PDB entry 3CVD | X-ray diffraction, 1.50 A resolution | chain A

Chain A:
Protein: Plastocyanin
Organism: Phormidium laminosum
UniProtKB: Q51883 (PLAS_PHOLA); residues 1-105 here correspond to UniProt positions 35-139 (UniProt number = residue number + 34)
Chain sequence (105 residues; numbered 1 to 105; the number before each row is that of its first residue):
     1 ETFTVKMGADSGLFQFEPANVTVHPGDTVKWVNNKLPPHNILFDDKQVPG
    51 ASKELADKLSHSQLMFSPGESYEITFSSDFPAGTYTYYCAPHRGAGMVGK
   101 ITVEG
Unresolved in the structure: 105
Construct notes: engineered mutation F14 (Leu48 in Q51883)
Ion coordination: Zn2+ site 1 near H24 (its only coordinating residue here); Cu+: H39, C89, H92, M97; Zn2+ site 2: D44, D45; Zn2+ site 3: H61 (shared with 2 residues of chain C)
Swiss-Prot annotation at these positions:
  - binding site (Cu cation): H39, C89, H92, M97

In short:
H39, C89, H92 and M97 form the Cu+ site. D44 and D45 form the Zn2+ site 2. From UniProt: 4 Cu cation-binding
residues.
Chain A is Plastocyanin (Phormidium laminosum); the structure, Regulation of Protein Function: Crystal Packing
Interfaces and Conformational Dimerization, was determined by X-ray diffraction, deposited together with 3CVB
and 3CVC.
